5OF4 - chains F and Z of the 10 polymer chains in the assembly; structure by electron microscopy, 4.40 A resolution (low resolution: residue-level contacts below are approximate; hydrogen-bond / salt-bridge calls are withheld).

== Chain F ==
Protein: General transcription factor IIH subunit 3
Organism: Homo sapiens
UniProtKB: Q13889 (TF2H3_HUMAN); numbering as in UniProt (aligned over 1-308)
Chain sequence (308 residues; numbered 1 to 308; the number before each row is that of its first residue):
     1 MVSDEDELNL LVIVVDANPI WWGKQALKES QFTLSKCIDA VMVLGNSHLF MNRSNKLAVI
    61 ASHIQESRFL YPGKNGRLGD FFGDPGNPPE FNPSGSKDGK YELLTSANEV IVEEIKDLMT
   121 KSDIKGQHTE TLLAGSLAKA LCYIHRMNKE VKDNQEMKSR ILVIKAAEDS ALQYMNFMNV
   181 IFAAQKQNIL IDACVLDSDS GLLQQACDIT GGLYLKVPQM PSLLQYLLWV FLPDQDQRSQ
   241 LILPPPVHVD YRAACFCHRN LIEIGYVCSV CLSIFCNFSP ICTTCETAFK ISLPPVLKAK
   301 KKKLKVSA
Unresolved in the structure: 1-5, 73-98, 123-128, 243-308
UniProt features mapped onto this chain:
  - zinc finger: C268 to C285 (C4-type)

== Chain Z ==
Protein: Unassigned secondary structure elements.
Organism: Homo sapiens
Chain sequence (270 residues; row label = number of the first residue in the row; note: 314 numbers in that range are skipped by the numbering (no residue carries them; nothing is unmodelled there); X marks 270 residues of unknown identity (built as UNK)):
     1 XXXXXXXXXX XXXXXXXXXX
    82 XXXXXXXXX
   101 XXXXXXXXXX XXXXXXXX
   159 XXXXXXX
   171 XXXXXXXXXX X
   201 XXXXXXXXXX XXXXXXXXXX XXXXXXXXXX XXXX
   250 XXXXXXXXXX XXXXXXXXXX
   281 XXXXXXXXXX XXXX
   301 XXXXXXXXXX XXX
   401 XXXXXXXXXX XXXXXXXXXX X
   430 XXXXXXXXXX XXXXXXXXXX XXXXXX
   465 XXXXXXXXXX XXXXXXXXXX XXX
   501 XXXXXXXXXX XXXXXXXXXX
   530 XXXXXXXXXX
   551 XXXXXXXXXX
   571 XXXXXXXXXX XXXX

== Interface between chain F and chain Z ==
Chain F residues in contact with chain Z, 31 residues: P19, I20, G23, L34, S35, K36, D39, M42, I64, V112, M119, S122, T131, G135, A138, C142, E168, Q173, Y174, M175, N176, M178, N179, V180, F182, A183, Q205, D208, I209, Y226, I242

== In short ==
Chain F and chain Z make no direct contact in this assembly.
Chain F is General transcription factor IIH subunit 3 and chain Z is Unassigned secondary structure elements.,
both from Homo sapiens; the structure, The cryo-EM structure of human TFIIH, was determined by electron
microscopy.
